PDB entry 7NWK | X-ray diffraction, 2.81 A resolution | chains A and B

[Chain A]
Name: Cyclin-dependent kinase 9
From: Homo sapiens
Notes: EC 2.7.11.22, 2.7.11.23
UniProt: P50750 (CDK9_HUMAN); residue numbers follow UniProt; this construct covers 1-330
Chain sequence (330 residues; row label = number of the first residue in the row):
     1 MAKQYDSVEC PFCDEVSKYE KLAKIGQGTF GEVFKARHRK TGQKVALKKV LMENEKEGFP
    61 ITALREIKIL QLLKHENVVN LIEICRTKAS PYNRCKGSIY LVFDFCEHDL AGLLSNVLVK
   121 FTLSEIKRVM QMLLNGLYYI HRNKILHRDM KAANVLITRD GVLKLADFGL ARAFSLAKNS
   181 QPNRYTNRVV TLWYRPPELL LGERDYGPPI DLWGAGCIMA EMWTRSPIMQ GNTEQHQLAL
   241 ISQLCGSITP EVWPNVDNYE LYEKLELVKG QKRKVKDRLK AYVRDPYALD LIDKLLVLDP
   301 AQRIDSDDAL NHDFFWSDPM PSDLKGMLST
Not modelled in the structure: 1-6, 29, 89-96, 177-181, 259-266, 327-330
Modified / non-standard residues: Thr-186 (phosphothreonine; TPO)
Ligand contacts: UT5 (N-((1R,3R)-3-(7-(4-fluoro-2-methoxyphenyl)-3H-imidazo[4,5-b]pyridin-2-yl)cyclopentyl)acetamide): Ile-25, Gln-27, Val-33, Ala-46, Lys-48, Val-79, Phe-103, Asp-104, Phe-105, Cys-106, Glu-107, His-108, Asp-109, Ala-153, Asn-154, Leu-156, Ala-166, Asp-167

[Chain B]
Name: Cyclin-T1
From: Homo sapiens
UniProt: O60563 (CCNT1_HUMAN); residue numbers follow UniProt; this construct covers 2-259
Chain sequence (258 residues; each row starts with the number of its first residue):
     2 EGERKNNNKR WYFTREQLEN SPSRRFGVDP DKELSYRQQA ANLLQDMGQR LNVSQLTINT
    62 AIVYMHRFYM IQSFTRFPGN SVAPAALFLA AKVEGQPKKL EHVIKVAHTC LHPQESLPDT
   122 RSEAYLQQVQ DLVILESIIL QTLGFELTID HPHTHVVKCT QLVRASKDLA QTSYFMATNS
   182 LHLTTFSLQY TPPVVACVCI HLACKWSNWE IPVSTDGKHW WEYVDATVTL ELLDELTHEL
   242 LQILEKTPNR LKRIWNWR
Not modelled in the structure: 2-7
Differences from the reference sequence: conflict Arg-77 (Gln in O60563), Gly-96 (Glu in O60563), Leu-241 (Phe in O60563)

[Interface between chain A and chain B]
Residue-residue contacts - 36 pairs, chain A then chain B:
  Ser-7(A) with Arg-77(B), hydrogen bond
  Val-8(A) with Gln-73(B); Arg-77(B); Phe-78(B), hydrophobic
  Glu-9(A) with Gln-73(B), hydrogen bond (backbone-side chain)
  Cys-10(A) with Gln-142(B), hydrogen bond (side chain-backbone)
  Pro-11(A) with Ile-72(B)
  Phe-12(A) with Arg-11(B); Trp-12(B), hydrophobic; Ile-72(B), hydrophobic; Thr-143(B); Gly-145(B)
  Cys-13(A) with Gln-142(B)
  Lys-56(A) with Leu-101(B)
  Glu-57(A) with Phe-89(B); Lys-93(B), hydrogen bond (backbone-side chain); Lys-99(B); Lys-100(B); Leu-101(B), hydrogen bond (side chain-backbone)
  Gly-58(A) with Lys-93(B); Val-134(B); Glu-137(B)
  Phe-59(A) with Lys-93(B), hydrogen bond (backbone-side chain); Glu-137(B), hydrogen bond (backbone-side chain); Leu-141(B), hydrophobic; Phe-146(B), hydrophobic
  Ile-61(A) with Lys-93(B); Pro-98(B), hydrophobic
  Leu-64(A) with Leu-90(B), hydrophobic; Lys-93(B); Leu-148(B), hydrophobic
  Gln-71(A) with Phe-146(B)
  Ile-84(A) with Phe-146(B), hydrophobic
  Arg-86(A) with Gln-142(B)
  Ile-99(A) with Gln-142(B); Phe-146(B), hydrophobic
Other interface residues (no listed pair), chain A (19 interface residues in all): Ile-67, Lys-68
Other interface residues (no listed pair), chain B (25 interface residues in all): Val-94, Ile-139, Glu-147, Thr-149

[Summary]
The interface between chain A and chain B involves 19 residues on one side and 25 on the other; the contacts
include 7 hydrogen bonds. Polar contacts include Ser-7(A)/Arg-77(B), Glu-9(A)/Gln-73(B) and
Cys-10(A)/Gln-142(B). Ligands of chain A: compound UT5.
Chain A is Cyclin-dependent kinase 9 and chain B is Cyclin-T1, both from Homo sapiens; the structure, Crystal
structure of CDK9-Cyclin T1 bound by compound 6, was determined by X-ray diffraction.
